Entry 9GE5 (electron microscopy, 3.35 A resolution); this record covers chains K and Q of the 18 polymer chains in the assembly.

[Chain K]
Molecule: Hexasomal DNA Strand 1
Sequence (113 nucleotides; row label = number of the first residue in the row; numbers below 1 keep their minus sign (DA-40 is residue -40)):
   -40 ATATCTGACACGTGCCTGGAGACTAGGGAGTAATCCCCTTGGCGGTTAAA
    10 ACGCGGGGGACAGCGCGTACGTGCGTTTAAGCGGTGCTAGAGCTGTCTAC
    60 GACCAATTGAGCG

[Chain Q]
Molecule: Histone H3.1
From: Homo sapiens
Reference sequence: P68431 (H31_HUMAN); residues 42-135 here correspond to UniProt positions 43-136 (UniProt number = residue number + 1)
Amino-acid sequence (94 residues; each row starts with the number of its first residue):
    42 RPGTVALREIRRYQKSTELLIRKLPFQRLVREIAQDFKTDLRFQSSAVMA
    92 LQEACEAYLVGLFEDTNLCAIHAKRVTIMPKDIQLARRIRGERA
UniProt features mapped onto this chain:
  - modified residue: Lys56 (N6,N6,N6-trimethyllysine), Ser57 (Phosphoserine), Lys64 (N6-(2-hydroxyisobutyryl)lysine), Lys79 (N6,N6,N6-trimethyllysine), Thr80 (Phosphothreonine), Ser86 (Phosphoserine), Thr107 (Phosphothreonine), Lys115 (N6-acetyllysine), Lys122 (N6-(2-hydroxyisobutyryl)lysine)

[Chain K / chain Q interface]
Contacting residue pairs (16; chain K residue first):
  DT-1(K) with Lys115(Q), salt bridge to the phosphate
  DA9(K) with Arg42(Q), phosphate contact; Pro43(Q), phosphate contact; Gly44(Q), hydrogen bond to the sugar; Thr45(Q), sugar contact; Ala47(Q), phosphate contact
  DA10(K) with Arg42(Q), phosphate contact; Pro43(Q), phosphate contact; Arg49(Q), salt bridge to the phosphate
  DG17(K) with Arg63(Q), phosphate contact; Leu65(Q), phosphate contact; Pro66(Q), phosphate contact; Arg69(Q), salt bridge to the phosphate
  DG18(K) with Arg63(Q), salt bridge to the phosphate; Lys64(Q), hydrogen bond to the phosphate
  DG26(K) with Arg83(Q), salt bridge to the phosphate
Interface residues without a listed pair, chain K (8 interface residues in all): DA8, DG16
Interface residues without a listed pair, chain Q (15 interface residues in all): Val46, Glu50

[Summary]
8 residues of chain K and 15 residues of chain Q are in contact, with 2 hydrogen bonds and 5 salt bridges.
Among the polar pairs are DA9(K)-Gly44(Q), DG18(K)-Lys64(Q) and DT-1(K)-Lys115(Q).
Here chain K is Hexasomal DNA Strand 1 and chain Q is Histone H3.1 (Homo sapiens). Entry 9GE5 (CryoEM
structure of the human INO80-Hexasome complex) was determined by electron microscopy.
